PDB entry 7LB5 | electron microscopy, 3.16 A resolution | chains E and I of the 12 polymer chains in the assembly

== Chain E (and I) ==
Protein: Pyridoxal 5'-phosphate synthase-like subunit PDX1.2
From: Arabidopsis thaliana
Notes: chain I of this document is another copy of the same molecule, construct and numbering; everything in this record applies to it too
UniProt: Q9ZNR6 (PDX12_ARATH); residues 1-313 here correspond to UniProt positions 2-314 (UniProt number = residue number + 1)
Chain sequence (348 residues; row label = number of the first residue in the row; numbers below 1 keep their minus sign (Met-34 is residue -34)):
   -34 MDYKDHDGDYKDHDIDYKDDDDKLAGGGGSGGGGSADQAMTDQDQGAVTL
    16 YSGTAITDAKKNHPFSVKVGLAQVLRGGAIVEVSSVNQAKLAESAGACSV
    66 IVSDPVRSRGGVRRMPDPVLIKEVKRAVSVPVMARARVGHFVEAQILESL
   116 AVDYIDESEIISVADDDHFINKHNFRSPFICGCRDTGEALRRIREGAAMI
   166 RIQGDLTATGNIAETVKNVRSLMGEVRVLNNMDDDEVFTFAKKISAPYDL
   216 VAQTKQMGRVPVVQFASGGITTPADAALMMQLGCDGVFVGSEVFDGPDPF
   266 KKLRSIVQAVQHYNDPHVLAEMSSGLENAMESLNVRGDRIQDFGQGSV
Disordered / not traced: -34 to 28, 289-313
Differences from the reference sequence: expression tag (-34 to 0)

== How chain E and chain I interact ==
Residue-residue contacts - 5 pairs, chain E then chain I:
  Arg185(E) - Glu201(I)  salt bridge
  Arg192(E) - Asn196(I)  hydrogen bond (backbone-side chain)
  Asn196(E) - Arg192(I)  hydrogen bond (side chain-backbone)
  Asn196(E) - Asn196(I)
  Glu201(E) - Arg185(I)  salt bridge
Other interface residues (no listed pair), chain E (8 interface residues in all): Val193, Asn195, Asp198, Asp200
Other interface residues (no listed pair), chain I (8 interface residues in all): Val193, Asn195, Asp198, Asp200

== Overview ==
Chain E and chain I each contribute 8 residues to their interface, with 2 hydrogen bonds and 2 salt bridges.
Polar pairs include Arg185(E)-Glu201(I) and Arg192(E)-Asn196(I).
Chain E and chain I are both Pyridoxal 5'-phosphate synthase-like subunit PDX1.2 (Arabidopsis thaliana); the
structure, Pyridoxal 5'-phosphate synthase-like subunit PDX1.2 (Arabidopsis thaliana), was determined by
electron microscopy, deposited together with 7LB6.
